PDB entry 5IPN | X-ray diffraction, 4.61 A resolution (low resolution: residue-level contacts below are approximate; hydrogen-bond / salt-bridge calls are withheld) | chains D and 1 of the 9 polymer chains in the assembly

Chain D:
Name: DNA-directed RNA polymerase subunit beta'
Source organism: Escherichia coli
Notes: EC 2.7.7.6
UniProtKB: P0A8T7 (RPOC_ECOLI); residue numbers follow UniProt; this construct covers 1-1407
Sequence (1407 residues; each row starts with the number of its first residue):
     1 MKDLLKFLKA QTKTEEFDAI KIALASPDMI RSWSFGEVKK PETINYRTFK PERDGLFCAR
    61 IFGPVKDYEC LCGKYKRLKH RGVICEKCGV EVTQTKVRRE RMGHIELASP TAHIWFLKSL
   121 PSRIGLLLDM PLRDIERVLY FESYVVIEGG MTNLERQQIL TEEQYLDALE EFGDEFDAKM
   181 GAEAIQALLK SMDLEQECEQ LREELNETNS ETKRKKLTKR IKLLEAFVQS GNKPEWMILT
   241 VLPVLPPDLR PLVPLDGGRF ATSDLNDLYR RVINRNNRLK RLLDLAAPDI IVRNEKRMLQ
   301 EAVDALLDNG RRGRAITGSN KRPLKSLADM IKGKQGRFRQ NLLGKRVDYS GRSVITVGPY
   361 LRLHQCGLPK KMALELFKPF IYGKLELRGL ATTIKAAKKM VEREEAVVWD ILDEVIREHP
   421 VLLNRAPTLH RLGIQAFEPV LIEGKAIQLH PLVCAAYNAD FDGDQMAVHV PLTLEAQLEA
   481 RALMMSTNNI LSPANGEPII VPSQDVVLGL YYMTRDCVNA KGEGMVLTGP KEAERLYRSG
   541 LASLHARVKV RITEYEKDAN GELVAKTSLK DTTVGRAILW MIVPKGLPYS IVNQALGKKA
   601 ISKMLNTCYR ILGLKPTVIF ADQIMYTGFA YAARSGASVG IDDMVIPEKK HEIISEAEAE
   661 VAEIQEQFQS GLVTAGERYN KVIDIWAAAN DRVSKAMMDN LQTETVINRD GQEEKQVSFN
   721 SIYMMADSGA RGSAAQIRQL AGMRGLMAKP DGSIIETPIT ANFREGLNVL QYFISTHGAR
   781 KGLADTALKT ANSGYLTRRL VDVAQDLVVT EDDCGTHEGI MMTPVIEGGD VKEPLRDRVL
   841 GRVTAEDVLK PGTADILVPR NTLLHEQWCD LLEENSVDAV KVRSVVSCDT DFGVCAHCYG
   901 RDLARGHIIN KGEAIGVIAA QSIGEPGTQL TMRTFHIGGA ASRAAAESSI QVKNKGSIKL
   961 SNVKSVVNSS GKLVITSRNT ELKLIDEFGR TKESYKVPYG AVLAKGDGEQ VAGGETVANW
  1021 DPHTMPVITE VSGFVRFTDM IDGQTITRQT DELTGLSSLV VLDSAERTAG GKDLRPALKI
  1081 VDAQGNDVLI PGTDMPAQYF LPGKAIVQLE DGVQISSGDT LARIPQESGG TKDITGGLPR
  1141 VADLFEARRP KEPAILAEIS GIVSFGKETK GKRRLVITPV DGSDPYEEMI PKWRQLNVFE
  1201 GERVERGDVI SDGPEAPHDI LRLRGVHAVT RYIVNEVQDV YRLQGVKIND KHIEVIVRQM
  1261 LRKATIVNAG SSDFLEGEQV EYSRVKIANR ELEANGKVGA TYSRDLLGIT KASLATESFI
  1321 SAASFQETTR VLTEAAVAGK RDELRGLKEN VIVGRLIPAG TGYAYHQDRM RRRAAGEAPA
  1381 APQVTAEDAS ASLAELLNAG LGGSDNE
Unresolved in the structure: 1-14, 1377-1407
Covalently attached groups: covalent link Gln739-Arg744
Ion coordination: Zn2+ site 1: Cys70, Cys72, Cys85, Cys88; Mg2+: Asp460, Asp462, Asp464 (shared with 2 residues of chain 3); Zn2+ site 2: Cys814, Cys888, Cys895
From the paper describing this entry:
  - conformationally variable residues (helix shift, loop rearrangement): Lys650 to Thr703, Gly742 to Asn762
  - catalytic residues: His936 (citing earlier work)

Chain 1:
Molecule: synthetic non-template strand DNA
Sequence (50 nucleotides; row label = number of the first residue in the row):
    10 GCCTTGACAT CCCACCTCAC GTATGCTATA ATGTGTGCAG TCTGACGCGG
Unresolved in the structure: 10-26

Chain D / chain 1 interface:
Pairs across the interface - 9 pairs, chain D then chain 1:
  Glu42(D) - DA32(1)
  Tyr46(D) - DT31(1)
  Arg47(D) - DG30(1)
  Lys219(D) - DC57(1)
  Lys321(D) - DC47(1)
  Lys321(D) - DA48(1)
  Lys321(D) - DG49(1)
  Arg1148(D) - DC55(1)
  Lys1311(D) - DG56(1)
Other interface residues (no listed pair), chain D (9 interface residues in all): Asn45, Asp1143
Other interface residues (no listed pair), chain 1 (10 interface residues in all): DA54

In short:
9 residues of chain D face 10 of chain 1 across their interface. Cys70(D), Cys72(D), Cys85(D) and Cys88(D)
form the Zn2+ site 1. Asp460(D), Asp462(D) and Asp464(D) form the Mg2+ site. The paper reports the catalytic
residue His936(D); conformational variability at Lys650(D) and Gly742(D).
Here chain D is DNA-directed RNA polymerase subunit beta' (Escherichia coli) and chain 1 is synthetic
non-template strand DNA. Entry 5IPN (SigmaS-transcription initiation complex with 4-nt nascent RNA) was
determined by X-ray diffraction (same publication as 5IPL and 5IPM).
